Entry 5MFP (X-ray diffraction, 1.98 A resolution); this record covers chain A.

== Chain A ==
Name: NAD-dependent protein deacetylase sirtuin-6
Source organism: Homo sapiens
Notes: EC 3.5.1.-
UniProtKB: Q8N6T7 (SIR6_HUMAN); numbering as in UniProt (aligned over 8-308)
Chain sequence (302 residues; numbered 7 to 308; the number before each row is that of its first residue):
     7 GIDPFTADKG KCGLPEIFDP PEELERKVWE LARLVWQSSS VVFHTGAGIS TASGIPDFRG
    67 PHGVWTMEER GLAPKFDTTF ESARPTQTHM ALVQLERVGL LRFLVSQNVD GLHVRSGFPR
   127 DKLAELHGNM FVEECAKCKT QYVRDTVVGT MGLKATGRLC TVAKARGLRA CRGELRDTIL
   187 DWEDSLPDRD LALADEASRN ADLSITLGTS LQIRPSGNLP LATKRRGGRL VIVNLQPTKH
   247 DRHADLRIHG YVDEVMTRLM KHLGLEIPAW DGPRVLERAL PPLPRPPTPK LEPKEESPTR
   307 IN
Not modelled in the structure: 7-9, 170-176, 299-308
Sequence notes: expression tag (7-12)
Metal / ion sites: Zn2+: Cys141, Cys144, Cys166, Cys177
Ligand contacts:
  - 7M5 (4-pyridin-3-ylpyrrolo[1,2-a]quinoxaline): Ile61, Pro62, Phe64, Val70, Phe82, Phe86, Val115, Met136, Met157, Ile185
  - Adenosine-5-Diphosphoribose (AR6; [(2R,3S,4R,5R)-5-(6-aminopurin-9-yl)-3,4-dihydroxy-oxolan-2-yl]methyl [hydroxy-[[(2R,3S,4R,5S)-3,4,5-trihydroxyoxolan-2-yl]methoxy]phosphoryl] hydrogen phosphate): Gly52, Ala53, Gly54, Thr57, Asp63, Phe64, Arg65, Gly66, Trp71, Gln113, Asn114, His133, Trp188, Gly214, Thr215, Ser216, Leu217, Ile219, Asn240, Leu241, Gln242, Gly256, Tyr257, Val258
UniProt features mapped onto this chain:
  - active site: His133 (Proton acceptor)
  - binding site (NAD(+)): Ala53, Thr57, Phe64, Arg65, Trp71, Gln113, His133, Gly214, Ser216, Asn240, Gln242, Val258
  - binding site (Zn(2+)): Cys141, Cys144, Cys166, Cys177
  - site: Cys18 (Formation of an covalent adduct with nitro-fatty acid activators)
  - modified residue: Lys33 (N6-acetyllysine), Thr294 (Phosphothreonine), Ser303 (Phosphoserine)
  - cross-link: Lys170 (Glycyl lysine isopeptide (Lys-Gly) (interchain with G-Cter in ubiquitin))
  - natural variant: Asp25 (D25N: Found in non-small cell lung cancer), Glu36 (E36V: Found in kidney cancer), Ser46 (S46N: Does not affect histone deacetylase activity), Asp63 (D63H: Found in a family presenting with four cases of perinatal lethality caused by severe neurodevelopmental and cardiac anomalies; uncertain significance; D63Y: Found in non-small cell lung cancer), Ala89 (A89S: Found in non-small cell lung cancer), Asp116 (D116N: Found in non-small cell lung cancer), Thr263 (T263P: Found in cervical cancer), Pro274 (P274L: Found in melanoma)
  - mutagenesis: Ala13 (A13W: Increased protein-lysine demyristoylase activity), Lys15 (K15R: Does not affect acetylation level), Lys17 (K17R: Does not affect acetylation level), Lys33 (K33Q: Mimics acetylation, leading to impaired ability to recognize and bind double-strand breaks (DSBs) sites; K33R: Decreased acetylation level), Ser45 (S45A: In AAA mutant; strongly decreased nucleosome-binding; when associated with 206-A--A-208), Ser56 (S56Y: Abolished NAD-dependent protein deacetylase, defatty-acylase and mono-ADP-ribosyltransferase activities), Gly60 (G60A: Does not affect the NAD-dependent protein defatty-acylase activity. Abolished NAD-dependent protein deacetylase and mono-ADP-ribosyltransferase activities), Arg65 (R65A: Does not affect the mono-ADP-ribosyltransferase activity. Abolished NAD-dependent protein deacetylase and defatty-acylase activities), Phe82 (F82A/E: Reduced MDL-800 and MDL-801 compounds-binding), Phe86 (F86E: Strongly reduced MDL-800 and MDL-801 compounds-binding; F86Q: Slightly reduced MDL-800 and MDL-801 compounds-binding), His133 (H133Y: Abolished NAD-dependent protein deacetylase, deacylase and mono-ADP-ribosyltransferase activities. Impaired ability to recognize and bind double-strand breaks (DSBs) sites), Lys170 (K170R: Decreased ubiquitination), 4 further mutagenesis entries in UniProt

== In short ==
Ligands of chain A: Adenosine-5-Diphosphoribose and compound 7M5. Cys141, Cys144, Cys166 and Cys177 coordinate
Zn2+. From UniProt: active-site residue His133, 12 NAD+-binding residues, 4 Zn2+-binding residues and 22
mutagenesis sites.
Chain A is NAD-dependent protein deacetylase sirtuin-6 (Homo sapiens); the structure, Human Sirt6 in complex
with activator UBCS58, was determined by X-ray diffraction, deposited together with 5MF6, 5MFZ and 5MGN.
